PDB entry 4P4K | X-ray diffraction, 2.80 A resolution | chains C and D of the 4 polymer chains in the assembly

== Chain C ==
Molecule: hTCRav22 alpha chain
Organism: Homo sapiens
Sequence (209 residues; row label = number of the first residue in the row):
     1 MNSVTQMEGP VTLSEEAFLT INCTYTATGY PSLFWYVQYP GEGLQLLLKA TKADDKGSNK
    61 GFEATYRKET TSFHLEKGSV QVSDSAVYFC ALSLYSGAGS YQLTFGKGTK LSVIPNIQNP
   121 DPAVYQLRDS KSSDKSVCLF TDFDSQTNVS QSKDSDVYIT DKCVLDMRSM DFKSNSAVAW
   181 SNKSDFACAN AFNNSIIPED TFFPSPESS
Not modelled in the structure: 1, 206-209
Disulfides: C23-C90, C138-C188

== Chain D ==
Molecule: hTCRav22 beta chain
Organism: Homo sapiens
Sequence (242 residues; each row starts with the number of its first residue):
     2 MGVTQTPRYL IKTRGQQVTL SCSPISGHRS VSWYQQTPGQ GLQFLFEYFS ETQRNKGNFP
    62 GRFSGRQFSN SRSEMNVSTL ELGDSALYLC ASSLAQGGET QYFGPGTRLL VLEDLKNVFP
   122 PEVAVFEPSE AEISHTQKAT LVCLATGFYP DHVELSWWVN GKEVHSGVCT DPQPLKEQPA
   182 LNDSRYSLSS RLRVSATFWQ NPRNHFRCQV QFYGLSENDE WTQDRAKPVT QIVSAEAWGR
   242 AD
Not modelled in the structure: 2
Disulfides: C23-C91, C144-C209

== How chain C and chain D interact ==
Pairs across the interface (91):
  S32(C) - E100(D)
  F34(C) - E100(D)
  Y36(C) - E100(D)  hydrogen bond (side chain-backbone)
  Y36(C) - Q102(D)  hydrogen bond (side chain-backbone)
  Y36(C) - F104(D)  hydrophobic
  Q38(C) - Q37(D)  hydrogen bond
  G43(C) - L90(D)
  G43(C) - G105(D)
  L44(C) - L43(D)  hydrophobic
  L44(C) - F104(D)
  K49(C) - T101(D)  hydrogen bond
  F89(C) - Q37(D)
  F89(C) - L43(D)  hydrophobic
  S93(C) - E100(D)  hydrogen bond
  S96(C) - N56(D)  hydrogen bond (backbone-side chain)
  G99(C) - G98(D)
  S100(C) - R55(D)
  S100(C) - N56(D)  hydrogen bond
  S100(C) - G98(D)
  Y101(C) - G98(D)  hydrogen bond (backbone-backbone)
  Y101(C) - E100(D)
  Q102(C) - F45(D)
  Q102(C) - N56(D)
  L103(C) - E100(D)
  L103(C) - Q102(D)
  F105(C) - Y35(D)  hydrophobic
  F105(C) - F104(D)  hydrophobic
  D121(C) - H136(D)  salt bridge
  Y125(C) - S130(D)
  Y125(C) - E133(D)
  Y125(C) - H136(D)
  Y125(C) - T137(D)
  Q126(C) - S130(D)  hydrogen bond (backbone-side chain)
  L127(C) - F127(D)
  L127(C) - E128(D)
  L127(C) - T141(D)
  L127(C) - V143(D)  hydrophobic
  R128(C) - F127(D)
  R128(C) - E128(D)  hydrogen bond (backbone-backbone)
  D129(C) - A125(D)
  D129(C) - V126(D)
  D129(C) - F127(D)
  S130(C) - V126(D)  hydrogen bond (backbone-backbone)
  S130(C) - E128(D)
  S130(C) - E237(D)  hydrogen bond (side chain-backbone)
  S130(C) - A238(D)
  K135(C) - F127(D)
  S136(C) - F127(D)
  V137(C) - F127(D)  hydrophobic
  V137(C) - L145(D)  hydrophobic
  L139(C) - T141(D)
  T141(C) - R194(D)
  D142(C) - T137(D)
  D142(C) - R194(D)  salt bridge
  Y158(C) - L176(D)  hydrophobic
  Y158(C) - E178(D)  hydrogen bond (side chain-backbone)
  I159(C) - L176(D)
  T160(C) - D172(D)
  T160(C) - S190(D)
  T160(C) - R192(D)  hydrogen bond
  D161(C) - D172(D)
  D161(C) - P173(D)
  C163(C) - C170(D)  disulfide
  C163(C) - T171(D)
  C163(C) - R192(D)
  V164(C) - C170(D)
  L165(C) - G168(D)
  L165(C) - V169(D)
  L165(C) - C170(D)  hydrophobic
  L165(C) - R192(D)
  L165(C) - R194(D)
  D166(C) - S167(D)
  D166(C) - G168(D)  hydrogen bond (backbone-backbone)
  M167(C) - S167(D)
  M167(C) - G168(D)
  M167(C) - R194(D)
  M167(C) - V195(D)
  R168(C) - S167(D)
  M170(C) - K139(D)
  F172(C) - K139(D)
  F172(C) - R194(D)
  S174(C) - R194(D)  hydrogen bond
  S176(C) - R192(D)  hydrogen bond (backbone-side chain)
  A177(C) - R192(D)
  V178(C) - V143(D)  hydrophobic
  V178(C) - R192(D)
  W180(C) - L145(D)  hydrophobic
  W180(C) - L176(D)  hydrophobic
  W180(C) - S188(D)
  F202(C) - H136(D)
  P204(C) - A132(D)  hydrophobic
Also at the interface, not in a pair above, chain C (51 interface residues in all): G41, L46, A98
Also at the interface, not in a pair above, chain D (48 interface residues in all): E48, G99, P106, P129, T147, S196
Disulfides between the chains: C163(C)-C170(D)

== In short ==
51 residues of chain C and 48 residues of chain D are in contact; the contacts include 1 disulfide bond, 17
hydrogen bonds and 2 salt bridges. Polar pairs include D121(C)-H136(D), D142(C)-R194(D) and Y36(C)-E100(D).
Here chain C is hTCRav22 alpha chain and chain D is hTCRav22 beta chain, both from Homo sapiens. Entry 4P4K
(Structural Basis of Chronic Beryllium Disease: Bridging the Gap Between allergic hypersensitivity and auto
immunity) was determined by X-ray diffraction (same publication as 4P5K, 4P5M, 4P4R and 4P57).
